Entry 9JH9 (electron microscopy, 3.42 A resolution); this record covers chains A and E of the 6 polymer chains in the assembly.

# Chain A
Protein: Clostridium perfringen Argonaute(CpAgo)
Organism: Clostridium perfringens
Chain sequence (751 residues; each row starts with the number of its first residue):
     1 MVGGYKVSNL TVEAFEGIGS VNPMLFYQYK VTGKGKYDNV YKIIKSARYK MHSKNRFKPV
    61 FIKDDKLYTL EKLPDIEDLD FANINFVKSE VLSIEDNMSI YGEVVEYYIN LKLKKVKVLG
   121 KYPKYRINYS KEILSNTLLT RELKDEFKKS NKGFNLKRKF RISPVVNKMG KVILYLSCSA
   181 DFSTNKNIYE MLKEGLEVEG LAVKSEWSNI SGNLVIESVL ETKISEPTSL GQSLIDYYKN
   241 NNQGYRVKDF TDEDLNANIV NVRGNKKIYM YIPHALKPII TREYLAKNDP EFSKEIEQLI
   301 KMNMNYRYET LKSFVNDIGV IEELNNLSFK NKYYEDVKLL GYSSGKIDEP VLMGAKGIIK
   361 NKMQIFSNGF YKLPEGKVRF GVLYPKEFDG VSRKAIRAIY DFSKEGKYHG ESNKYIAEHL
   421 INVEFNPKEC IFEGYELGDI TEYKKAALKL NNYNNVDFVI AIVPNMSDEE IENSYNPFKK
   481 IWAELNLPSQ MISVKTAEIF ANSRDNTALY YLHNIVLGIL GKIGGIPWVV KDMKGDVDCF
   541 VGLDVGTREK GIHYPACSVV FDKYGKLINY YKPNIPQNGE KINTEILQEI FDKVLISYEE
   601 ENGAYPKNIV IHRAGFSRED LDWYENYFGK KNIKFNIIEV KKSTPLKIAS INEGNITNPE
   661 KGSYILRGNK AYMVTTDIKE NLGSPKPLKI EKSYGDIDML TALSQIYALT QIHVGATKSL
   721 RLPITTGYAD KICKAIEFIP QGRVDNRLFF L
Not modelled in the structure: 1-6
Bound ions: Mn2+ site 1: Asp544 (shared with DT9(E) of chain E); Mn2+ site 2: Leu751 (shared with 2 residues of chain C)

# Chain E
Molecule: 21-nt DNA strand
Sequence (21 nucleotides; each row starts with the number of its first residue; numbers below 1 keep their minus sign (DA-2 is residue -2)):
    -2 ACTATACAAC CTACTACCTC G
Not modelled in the structure: -2 to 0
Bound ions: Mn2+: DT9 (shared with Asp544(A) of chain A)

# Chain A / chain E interface
Residue-residue contacts (46; chain A residue first):
  Tyr37(A) - DA1(E)  base contact
  Lys42(A) - DA1(E)  hydrogen bond to the base
  Lys42(A) - DT2(E)  base contact
  Ile43(A) - DA1(E)  base contact
  Lys45(A) - DA3(E)  sugar contact
  Lys45(A) - DC4(E)  sugar contact
  Ser46(A) - DT2(E)  hydrogen bond to the phosphate
  Ser46(A) - DA3(E)  sugar contact
  Lys131(A) - DA5(E)  phosphate contact
  Arg282(A) - DT12(E)  base contact
  Arg282(A) - DA13(E)  sugar contact
  Glu283(A) - DT12(E)  sugar contact
  Glu283(A) - DA13(E)  phosphate contact
  Ala286(A) - DA13(E)  phosphate contact
  Ala286(A) - DC14(E)  phosphate contact
  Ser293(A) - DC14(E)  hydrogen bond to the phosphate
  Lys294(A) - DC14(E)  salt bridge to the phosphate
  Glu297(A) - DC14(E)  sugar contact
  Lys301(A) - DC14(E)  hydrogen bond to the base
  Met363(A) - DG18(E)  hydrogen bond to the base
  Gln364(A) - DG18(E)  hydrogen bond to the base
  Tyr415(A) - DG18(E)  base contact
  Leu509(A) - DG18(E)  base contact
  Tyr510(A) - DC17(E)  sugar contact
  Tyr510(A) - DG18(E)  sugar contact
  Tyr511(A) - DC17(E)  base contact
  His513(A) - DG18(E)  hydrogen bond to the base
  Asp544(A) - DT9(E)  phosphate contact
  Gly546(A) - DT9(E)  sugar contact
  Thr547(A) - DT9(E)  sugar contact
  Tyr554(A) - DT9(E)  phosphate contact
  Tyr554(A) - DA10(E)  hydrogen bond to the phosphate
  Phe616(A) - DA6(E)  phosphate contact
  Phe616(A) - DC7(E)  phosphate contact
  Lys641(A) - DC7(E)  salt bridge to the phosphate
  Lys641(A) - DC8(E)  phosphate contact
  Lys642(A) - DC8(E)  hydrogen bond to the phosphate
  Lys642(A) - DT9(E)  salt bridge to the phosphate
  Ser643(A) - DC7(E)  sugar contact
  Ser643(A) - DC8(E)  hydrogen bond to the phosphate
  Leu682(A) - DC15(E)  phosphate contact
  Leu682(A) - DT16(E)  sugar contact
  Lys689(A) - DC7(E)  salt bridge to the phosphate
  Lys718(A) - DT16(E)  base contact
  Asp730(A) - DT9(E)  phosphate contact
  Lys734(A) - DA10(E)  phosphate contact
Also at the interface, not in a pair above, chain A (45 interface residues in all): Asn39, Tyr41, Arg161, Met466, Thr507, Asn514, Arg548, Gly615, Val640, Thr644, Lys679, Glu691

# Overview
45 residues of chain A face 17 of chain E across their interface; the contacts include 10 hydrogen bonds and 4
salt bridges. Among the polar pairs are Lys42(A)-DA1(E), Lys301(A)-DC14(E) and Met363(A)-DG18(E). The Mn2+
site is built by Asp544(A) and DT9(E).
Here chain A is Clostridium perfringen Argonaute(CpAgo) (Clostridium perfringens) and chain E is a 21-nt DNA
strand. Entry 9JH9 (Cryo-EM structure of CpAgo_gDNA-tg_ssDNA dimeric ternary complex) was determined by
electron microscopy.
